PDB entry 2VLV | X-ray diffraction, 1.70 A resolution | chain A

Chain A:
Protein: Thioredoxin H isoform 2.
Organism: Hordeum vulgare VAR. distichum
Notes: EC 1.8.1.9
Reference sequence: Q7XZK2 (Q7XZK2_HORVD); residue numbers follow UniProt; this construct covers 1-122
Chain sequence (122 residues; row label = number of the first residue in the row):
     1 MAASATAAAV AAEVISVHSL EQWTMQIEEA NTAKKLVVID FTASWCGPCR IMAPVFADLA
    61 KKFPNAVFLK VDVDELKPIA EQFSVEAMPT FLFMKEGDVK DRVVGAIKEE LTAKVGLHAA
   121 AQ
Unresolved in the structure: 1-11
Disulfides: Cys-46/Cys-49
What the authors report for this chain:
  - conformationally variable residues (side-chain flip): Cys-46, Cys-49
  - catalytic residues: Asp-40 (by similarity / conservation)
  - specificity-determining residues: Ile-107 (proposed by the authors, not directly observed)

Overview:
The paper reports the catalytic residue Asp-40; the specificity determinant Ile-107.
Chain A is Thioredoxin H isoform 2. (Hordeum vulgare VAR. distichum); the structure, Crystal structure of
barley thioredoxin h isoform 2 in partially radiation-reduced state, was determined by X-ray diffraction (same
publication as 2VLT, 2VLU, 2VM1 and 2VM2).
